PDB entry 5Y3T | X-ray diffraction, 2.40 A resolution | chains A and B of the 3 polymer chains in the assembly

== Chain A ==
Protein: RanBP-type and C3HC4-type zinc finger-containing protein 1
Source organism: Mus musculus
Notes: EC 2.3.2.27
UniProtKB: Q9WUB0 (HOIL1_MOUSE); numbering as in UniProt (aligned over 1-140)
Amino-acid sequence (140 residues; row label = number of the first residue in the row):
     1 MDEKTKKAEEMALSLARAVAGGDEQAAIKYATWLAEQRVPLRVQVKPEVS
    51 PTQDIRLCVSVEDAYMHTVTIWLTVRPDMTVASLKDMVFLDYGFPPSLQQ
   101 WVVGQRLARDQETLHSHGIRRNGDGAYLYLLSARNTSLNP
Not modelled in the structure: 1, 137-140
Swiss-Prot annotation at these positions:
  - modified residue: Met-1 (N-acetylmethionine), Ser-50 (Phosphoserine)
From the paper describing this entry:
  - disease-associated variants - A18P: decreased binding to Sharpin
  - disease-associated variants - A18P: decreased signaling in response to TNF-alpha
  - mutagenesis - L15A/V19A: decreased binding to Sharpin
  - disease-associated variants - A18P: decreased stability in response to HOIP and SHARPIN

== Chain B ==
Protein: E3 ubiquitin-protein ligase RNF31
Source organism: Mus musculus
Notes: EC 2.3.2.27
UniProtKB: Q924T7 (RNF31_MOUSE); residue numbers follow UniProt; this construct covers 474-630
Amino-acid sequence (158 residues; each row starts with the number of its first residue):
   473 GRQDKMRKEGLQLVSMIQEGETAGASPEEVFSALQYSGTEVPLQWLRSEL
   523 SYVLEMVAELAGQQDPELGAFSCQEARKAWLDRHGNLDEAVEECVRARRR
   573 KVHELQSLGFGPKEGSLQALFQHGGDVARALTELQRQRLEPFHQRLWDRD
   623 PEPTPCWD
Not modelled in the structure: 630
Construct notes: expression tag (473)
From the paper describing this entry:
  - mutagenesis - R474A/L483A/V486A: decreased binding to Sharpin
  - mutagenesis - Q607A/L611A/F614A: decreased binding to RanBP-type and C3HC4-type zinc finger-containing protein 1 (chain A)

== How chain A and chain B interact ==
Residue-residue contacts (63; chain A residue first):
  Arg-17(A) with Arg-555(B); Glu-565(B), salt bridge; Arg-568(B)
  Ala-18(A) with Arg-568(B)
  Ala-20(A) with Arg-572(B)
  Gly-21(A) with Arg-568(B); Arg-571(B), hydrogen bond (backbone-side chain)
  Gly-22(A) with Arg-571(B)
  Asp-23(A) with Arg-568(B), salt bridge; Arg-571(B)
  Ala-26(A) with Arg-568(B)
  Arg-56(A) with Glu-576(B), salt bridge; Leu-580(B); Val-599(B)
  Asp-63(A) with Phe-614(B); Arg-617(B), salt bridge
  Ala-64(A) with Pro-623(B); Glu-624(B), hydrogen bond (backbone-backbone)
  Tyr-65(A) with Arg-617(B); Leu-618(B), hydrogen bond (side chain-backbone); Trp-619(B); Asp-620(B), hydrogen bond (side chain-backbone); Arg-621(B); Pro-623(B)
  His-67(A) with Phe-614(B); Arg-617(B)
  Thr-68(A) with Phe-614(B)
  Val-69(A) with Arg-610(B); Phe-614(B), hydrophobic
  Ile-71(A) with Gln-607(B); Leu-611(B), hydrophobic
  Trp-72(A) with Leu-580(B), hydrogen bond (side chain-backbone); Leu-603(B); Gln-607(B), hydrogen bond (backbone-side chain)
  Thr-74(A) with Leu-603(B)
  Asp-91(A) with Thr-604(B); Arg-608(B), hydrogen bond (backbone-side chain)
  Tyr-92(A) with Thr-604(B), hydrogen bond (side chain-backbone); Gln-607(B); Leu-611(B), hydrophobic; His-615(B)
  Gly-93(A) with His-615(B)
  Phe-94(A) with Leu-611(B); Phe-614(B); His-615(B)
  Gln-100(A) with Trp-629(B), hydrogen bond
  Val-102(A) with Trp-629(B)
  Leu-107(A) with Trp-629(B), hydrophobic
  Tyr-127(A) with Trp-629(B), hydrophobic
  Tyr-129(A) with Pro-627(B)
  Leu-131(A) with Leu-618(B); Thr-626(B)
  Ser-132(A) with Leu-618(B), hydrogen bond (side chain-backbone); Pro-623(B)
  Ala-133(A) with Leu-618(B), hydrogen bond (backbone-backbone); Trp-619(B)
  Arg-134(A) with Trp-619(B), hydrogen bond (side chain-backbone); Asp-620(B), hydrogen bond (side chain-backbone); Arg-621(B); Pro-623(B)
  Asn-135(A) with Pro-623(B); Glu-624(B); Thr-626(B)
Other interface residues (no listed pair), chain A (37 interface residues in all): Val-61, Met-66, Gln-105, Asn-122, Leu-130, Thr-136
Other interface residues (no listed pair), chain B (30 interface residues in all): Glu-561, Ala-600, Asp-622, Pro-625

== Summary ==
37 residues of chain A face 30 of chain B across their interface, with 13 hydrogen bonds and 4 salt bridges.
Among the polar pairs are Arg-17(A)/Glu-565(B), Asp-23(A)/Arg-568(B) and Arg-56(A)/Glu-576(B). The paper
reports that A18P and L15A/V19A of chain A reduce binding to Sharpin; A18P of chain A reduces signaling in
response to TNF-alpha.
Chain A is RanBP-type and C3HC4-type zinc finger-containing protein 1 and chain B is E3 ubiquitin-protein
ligase RNF31, both from Mus musculus; the structure, Crystal structure of hetero-trimeric core of LUBAC: HOIP
double-UBA complexed with HOIL-1L UBL and SHARPIN UBL, was determined by X-ray diffraction.
